PDB entry 5NX7 | X-ray diffraction, 1.51 A resolution | chains A and B

# Chain A (and B)
Molecule: Pentalenene synthase
Organism: Streptomyces clavuligerus
Notes: EC 4.2.3.7; chain B of this document is another copy of the same molecule, construct and numbering; everything in this record applies to it too
Reference sequence: B5GMG2 (B5GMG2_STRC2); residues 1-330 here = UniProt positions 1-330
Amino-acid sequence (330 residues; row label = number of the first residue in the row):
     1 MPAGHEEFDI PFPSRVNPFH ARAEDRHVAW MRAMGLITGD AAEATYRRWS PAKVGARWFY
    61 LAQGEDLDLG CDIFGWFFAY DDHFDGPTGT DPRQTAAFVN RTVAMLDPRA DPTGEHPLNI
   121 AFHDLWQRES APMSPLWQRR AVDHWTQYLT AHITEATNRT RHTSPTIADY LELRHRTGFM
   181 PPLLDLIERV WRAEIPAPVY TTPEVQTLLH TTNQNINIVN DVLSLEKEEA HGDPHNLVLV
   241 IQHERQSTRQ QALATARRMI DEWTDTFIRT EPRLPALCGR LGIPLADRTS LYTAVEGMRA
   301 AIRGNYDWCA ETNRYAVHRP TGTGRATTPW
Not modelled in the structure: 1-3, 87-94, 162-163, 316, 320-327 (chain B: 1-3, 87-94, 161-164, 316, 321-327)
UniProt features mapped onto this chain:
  - motif: Asp81 to Asp85 (DDXXD motif), Asn220 to Glu228 (NXXXSXXXE motif)
  - binding site (Mg(2+)): Asp81, Asn220, Ser224, Glu228
  - binding site (substrate): Arg174, Lys227, Arg314, Tyr315
Metal / ion sites: Mg2+ site 1: Asp81 (together with 2-fluorogeranyl diphosphate, LA6); Mg2+ site 2: Asn220, Ser224, Glu228 (together with 2-fluorogeranyl diphosphate, LA6)
Small-molecule neighbours:
  - 2-fluorogeranyl diphosphate / LA6: Val54, Phe74, Phe77, Phe78, Asp81, Arg174, Phe179, Met180, Leu183, Ile216, Asn217, Asn220, Ser224, Lys227, Glu228, Asn305, Trp308, Cys309, Arg314, Tyr315
  - 2-ethyl-2-(hydroxymethyl)propane-1,3-diol (9D2): Glu6, Gln250, Leu253, Ala254, Arg257
  - ethyl dimethyl ammonio propane sulfonate (NDS), molecule 1: Pro18, Phe19, Arg22
  - ethyl dimethyl ammonio propane sulfonate (NDS), molecule 2: Phe19, Arg22, Arg26, Gln63, Gly64, Leu67
From the paper describing this entry:
  - Mg2+ coordination through a water molecule: Glu155
  - conformationally variable residues (loop rearrangement): Glu155
  - catalytic residues: Asn305 (proposed by the authors, not directly observed)

# Interface between chain A and chain B
Pairs across the interface - 48 pairs, chain A then chain B:
  Glu7(A) - Leu285(B)
  Phe8(A) - Leu285(B)
  Asp9(A) - Pro275(B)
  Asp9(A) - Leu285(B)
  Asp9(A) - Arg288(B)  salt bridge
  Asp9(A) - Tyr292(B)  hydrogen bond
  Ile10(A) - Tyr292(B)
  Pro11(A) - Pro275(B)  hydrophobic
  Pro11(A) - Tyr292(B)  hydrophobic
  Pro13(A) - Thr293(B)
  Pro13(A) - Glu296(B)
  Arg15(A) - Arg15(B)
  Arg15(A) - Tyr60(B)  hydrogen bond
  Arg15(A) - Leu61(B)
  Arg15(A) - Glu296(B)  salt bridge
  Pro18(A) - Phe19(B)  hydrophobic
  Pro18(A) - Leu61(B)
  Pro18(A) - Gln63(B)
  Phe19(A) - Pro18(B)  hydrophobic
  Phe19(A) - Phe19(B)  hydrophobic
  Tyr60(A) - Arg15(B)  hydrogen bond
  Tyr60(A) - Tyr60(B)  hydrophobic
  Tyr60(A) - Leu61(B)
  Leu61(A) - Arg15(B)
  Leu61(A) - Pro18(B)
  Leu61(A) - Tyr60(B)
  Gln63(A) - Pro18(B)
  Ile268(A) - Pro272(B)
  Ile268(A) - Pro275(B)  hydrophobic
  Glu271(A) - Arg299(B)  salt bridge
  Pro272(A) - Ile268(B)
  Pro272(A) - Pro272(B)  hydrophobic
  Pro275(A) - Asp9(B)
  Pro275(A) - Pro11(B)  hydrophobic
  Leu285(A) - Glu7(B)
  Leu285(A) - Phe8(B)
  Leu285(A) - Asp9(B)
  Arg288(A) - Asp9(B)  salt bridge
  Thr289(A) - Arg303(B)
  Tyr292(A) - Asp9(B)  hydrogen bond
  Tyr292(A) - Ile10(B)
  Tyr292(A) - Pro11(B)  hydrophobic
  Thr293(A) - Pro13(B)
  Glu296(A) - Pro13(B)
  Glu296(A) - Arg15(B)  salt bridge
  Arg299(A) - Glu271(B)  salt bridge
  Arg299(A) - Arg299(B)
  Arg303(A) - Thr289(B)
Other interface residues (no listed pair), chain A (27 interface residues in all): Phe12, Ser14, Val16
Other interface residues (no listed pair), chain B (26 interface residues in all): Phe12, Val16

# Summary
The interface between chain A and chain B involves 27 residues on one side and 26 on the other, with 4
hydrogen bonds and 6 salt bridges. Polar pairs include Asp9(A)-Arg288(B), Arg15(A)-Glu296(B) and
Glu271(A)-Arg299(B). From the paper: the catalytic residue Asn305(A); water-mediated Mg2+ coordination by
Glu155(A).
Both chains are Pentalenene synthase (Streptomyces clavuligerus). Entry 5NX7 (Crystal structure of 1,8-cineole
synthase from Streptomyces clavuligerus in complex with 2-fluoroneryl diphosphate and 2-fluorogeranyl
diphosphate) was determined by X-ray diffraction (same publication as 5NX4 and 5NX5).
